4M3D - chain A; structure by X-ray diffraction, 1.90 A resolution.

== Chain A ==
Name: HTH-type transcriptional regulator EthR
From: Mycobacterium tuberculosis
UniProt: P96222 (ETHR_MYCTU); numbering as in UniProt (aligned over 1-216)
Chain sequence (216 residues; numbered 1 to 216; the number before each row is that of its first residue):
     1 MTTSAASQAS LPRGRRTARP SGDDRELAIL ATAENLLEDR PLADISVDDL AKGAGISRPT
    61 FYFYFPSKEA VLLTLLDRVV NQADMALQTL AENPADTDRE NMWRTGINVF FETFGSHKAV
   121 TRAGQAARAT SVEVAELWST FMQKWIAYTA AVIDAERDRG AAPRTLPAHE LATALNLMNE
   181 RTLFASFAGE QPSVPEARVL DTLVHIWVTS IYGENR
Not modelled in the structure: 1-22, 215-216
Small-molecule neighbours: 2H2 (4-{3-[(phenylsulfonyl)amino]prop-1-yn-1-yl}-N-(3,3,3-trifluoropropyl)benzamide): L87, L90, M102, W103, G106, I107, F110, F114, W138, M142, W145, Y148, T149, V152, E156, N176, N179, E180, L183, F184, W207
What the authors report for this chain:
  - binding site for 2H2: Y148

== In short ==
Bound to chain A: compound 2H2. From the paper: a binding site for 2H2 at Y148.
Chain A is HTH-type transcriptional regulator EthR (Mycobacterium tuberculosis); the structure, Rapid and
efficient design of new inhibitors of Mycobacterium tuberculosis transcriptional repressor EthR using fragment
growing ..., was determined by X-ray diffraction together with 4M3B, 4M3E, 4M3F and 4M3G from the same study.
